Entry 1HM0 (X-ray diffraction, 2.30 A resolution); this record covers chain A.

== Chain A ==
Name: N-acetylglucosamine 1-phosphate uridyltransferase
From: Streptococcus pneumoniae
Notes: EC 2.7.7.23
UniProt: Q97R46 (Q97R46_STRPN); residues 2-459 here = UniProt positions 2-459
Chain sequence (468 residues; each row starts with the number of its first residue; numbers below 1 keep their minus sign (Met-8 is residue -8)):
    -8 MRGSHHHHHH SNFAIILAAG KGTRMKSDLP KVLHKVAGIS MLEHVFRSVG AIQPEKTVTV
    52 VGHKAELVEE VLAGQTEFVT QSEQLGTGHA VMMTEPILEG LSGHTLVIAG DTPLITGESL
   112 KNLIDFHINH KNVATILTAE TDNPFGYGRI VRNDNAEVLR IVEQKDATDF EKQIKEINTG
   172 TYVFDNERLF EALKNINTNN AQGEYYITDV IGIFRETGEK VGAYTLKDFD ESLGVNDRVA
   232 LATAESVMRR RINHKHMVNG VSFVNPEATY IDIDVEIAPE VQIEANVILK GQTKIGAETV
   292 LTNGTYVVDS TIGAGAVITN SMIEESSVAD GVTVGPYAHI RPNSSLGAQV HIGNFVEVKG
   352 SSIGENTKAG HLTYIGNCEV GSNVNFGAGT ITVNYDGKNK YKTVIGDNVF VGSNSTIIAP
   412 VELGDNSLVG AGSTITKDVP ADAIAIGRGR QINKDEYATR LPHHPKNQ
Not modelled in the structure: -8 to 1, 143-148, 448-459
UniProt features mapped onto this chain:
  - region: Val230 to Asn250 (Linker)
  - active site: His362 (Proton acceptor)
  - binding site (UDP-N-acetyl-alpha-D-glucosamine): Leu8 to Gly11, Lys22, Gln72, Gly77, Thr78, Gly101, Asp102, Gly139, Glu154, Asn169, Asn227, Arg332, Lys350, Tyr365, Asn376
  - binding site (Ca(2+)): Asp102, Asn227
  - binding site (Mg(2+)): Asp102, Asn227
  - binding site (acetyl-CoA): Ala379, Asn385, Tyr386, Ser404, Ala422, Arg439
Ion coordination: Ca2+ site 1 near Asp398 (its only coordinating residue here); Ca2+ site 2 near Asn405 (its only coordinating residue here)

== Overview ==
Curated annotation (UniProt) lists active-site residue His362, 18 UDP-N-acetyl-alpha-D-glucosamine-binding
residues, Ca2+-binding residues Asp102 and Asn227 and Mg2+-binding residues Asp102 and Asn227.
Chain A is N-acetylglucosamine 1-phosphate uridyltransferase (Streptococcus pneumoniae); the structure,
Crystal structure of s.pneumoniae N-acetylglucosamine 1-phosphate uridyltransferase, glmu, was determined by
X-ray diffraction, deposited together with 1HM8 and 1HM9.
